2ZJ1 - chains A and C of the 4 polymer chains in the assembly; structure by X-ray diffraction, 2.01 A resolution.

[Chain A (and C)]
Molecule: Adenosylhomocysteinase
Organism: Mycobacterium tuberculosis
Notes: EC 3.3.1.1; chain C of this document is another copy of the same molecule, construct and numbering; everything in this record applies to it too
UniProtKB: P60176 (SAHH_MYCTU); residue numbers follow UniProt; this construct covers 2-495
Amino-acid sequence (495 residues; each row starts with the number of its first residue):
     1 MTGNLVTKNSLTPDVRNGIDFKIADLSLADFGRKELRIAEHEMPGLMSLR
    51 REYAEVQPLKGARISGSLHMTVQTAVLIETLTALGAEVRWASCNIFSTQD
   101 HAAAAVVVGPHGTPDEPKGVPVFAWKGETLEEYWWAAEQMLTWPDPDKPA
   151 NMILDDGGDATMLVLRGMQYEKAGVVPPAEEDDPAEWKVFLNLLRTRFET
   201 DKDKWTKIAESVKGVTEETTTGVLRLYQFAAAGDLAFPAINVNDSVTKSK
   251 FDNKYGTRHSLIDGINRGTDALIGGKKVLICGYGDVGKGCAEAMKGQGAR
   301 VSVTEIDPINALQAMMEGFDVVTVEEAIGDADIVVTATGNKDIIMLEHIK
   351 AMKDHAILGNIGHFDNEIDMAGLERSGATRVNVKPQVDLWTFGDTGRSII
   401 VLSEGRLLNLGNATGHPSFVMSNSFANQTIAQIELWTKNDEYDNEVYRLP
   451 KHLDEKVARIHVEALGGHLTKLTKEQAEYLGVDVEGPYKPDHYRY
Not modelled in the structure: 1-10
Sequence notes: expression tag (1)
Residues lining bound ligands:
  - 3'-keto-aristeromycin (ARJ; (2S,3R,5R)-3-(6-amino-9H-purin-9-yl)-2-hydroxy-5-(hydroxymethyl)cyclopentanone): Leu-68, His-69, Thr-71, Gln-73, Thr-74, Asp-156, Glu-218, Thr-219, Lys-248, Asp-252, His-363, Leu-407, Asn-409, Leu-410, Thr-414, Gly-415, His-416, Met-421, Phe-425
  - NAD (nicotinamide-adenine-dinucleotide), molecule 1: Thr-219, Thr-220, Thr-221, Lys-248, Asp-252, Asn-253, Thr-257, Gly-282, Tyr-283, Gly-284, Asp-285, Val-286, Gly-287, Thr-304, Glu-305, Ile-306, Asp-307, Asn-310, Ala-337, Thr-338, Gly-339, Asn-340, Ile-343, Ile-361, Gly-362, His-363, Glu-367, Leu-407, Asn-409, Leu-410, His-416
  - NAD, molecule 2: Thr-470, Leu-472, Gln-476, Leu-480, Lys-489, Tyr-493

[How chain A and chain C interact]
Pairs across the interface (61; chain A residue first):
  Phe-31(A) / Val-383(C)
  Phe-31(A) / Lys-384(C)
  Lys-34(A) / Asn-382(C)  hydrogen bond (side chain-backbone)
  Glu-35(A) / Lys-384(C)  salt bridge
  His-41(A) / Asp-354(C)  salt bridge
  His-41(A) / His-355(C)  hydrogen bond
  Glu-42(A) / Lys-276(C)  salt bridge
  Arg-258(A) / Gly-274(C)
  Arg-258(A) / Gln-297(C)  hydrogen bond (backbone-side chain)
  Arg-258(A) / Gly-298(C)
  His-259(A) / Asn-266(C)  hydrogen bond
  His-259(A) / Ala-271(C)  hydrogen bond (side chain-backbone)
  His-259(A) / Leu-272(C)
  His-259(A) / Ile-273(C)
  His-259(A) / Gln-297(C)
  Ile-262(A) / Ile-262(C)  hydrophobic
  Ile-262(A) / Asn-266(C)
  Ile-262(A) / Gln-297(C)
  Asp-263(A) / Asn-266(C)
  Asp-263(A) / Asp-270(C)
  Asn-266(A) / His-259(C)  hydrogen bond
  Asn-266(A) / Asp-263(C)
  Asn-266(A) / Arg-267(C)  hydrogen bond (backbone-side chain)
  Arg-267(A) / Asn-266(C)  hydrogen bond (side chain-backbone)
  Arg-267(A) / Arg-267(C)
  Arg-267(A) / Asp-270(C)  salt bridge
  Asp-270(A) / Asp-263(C)
  Asp-270(A) / Arg-267(C)  salt bridge
  Asp-270(A) / Thr-414(C)  hydrogen bond
  Asp-270(A) / Pro-417(C)
  Ala-271(A) / His-259(C)  hydrogen bond (backbone-side chain)
  Leu-272(A) / Pro-417(C)
  Leu-272(A) / Phe-419(C)  hydrophobic
  Leu-272(A) / Val-420(C)  hydrophobic
  Gly-274(A) / Arg-258(C)
  Gly-275(A) / Leu-465(C)
  Lys-276(A) / Glu-42(C)  salt bridge
  Lys-276(A) / Leu-465(C)
  Gln-297(A) / Arg-258(C)  hydrogen bond (side chain-backbone)
  Gln-297(A) / His-259(C)
  Gln-297(A) / Ile-262(C)
  Gly-298(A) / Arg-258(C)
  Arg-300(A) / Leu-465(C)  hydrogen bond (side chain-backbone)
  Asp-354(A) / His-41(C)  salt bridge
  His-355(A) / Ile-38(C)
  His-355(A) / His-41(C)  hydrogen bond
  Val-381(A) / Lys-34(C)
  Asn-382(A) / Lys-34(C)  hydrogen bond (backbone-side chain)
  Val-383(A) / Phe-31(C)
  Val-383(A) / Lys-34(C)
  Val-383(A) / Ile-38(C)  hydrophobic
  Lys-384(A) / Phe-31(C)
  Lys-384(A) / Glu-35(C)  salt bridge
  Thr-414(A) / Asp-270(C)  hydrogen bond
  Pro-417(A) / Asp-270(C)
  Pro-417(A) / Leu-272(C)
  Phe-419(A) / Leu-272(C)  hydrophobic
  Val-420(A) / Leu-272(C)  hydrophobic
  Leu-465(A) / Gly-275(C)
  Leu-465(A) / Lys-276(C)
  Leu-465(A) / Arg-300(C)  hydrogen bond (backbone-side chain)
Also at the interface, not in a pair above, chain A (38 interface residues in all): Ile-38, Ile-273, Glu-292, Ala-293, Gly-296, Ile-400, Ser-418
Also at the interface, not in a pair above, chain C (37 interface residues in all): Ala-293, Gly-296, Val-381, Ile-400, Ser-418

[Summary]
38 residues of chain A face 37 of chain C across their interface; the contacts include 16 hydrogen bonds and 8
salt bridges. Polar pairs include Glu-35(A)/Lys-384(C), His-41(A)/Asp-354(C) and Glu-42(A)/Lys-276(C). Chain A
binds 3'-keto-aristeromycin and NAD.
Chain A and chain C are both Adenosylhomocysteinase (Mycobacterium tuberculosis); the structure, Crystal
structure of Mycobacterium tuberculosis S-adenosyl-L-homocysteine hydrolase in ternary complex with NAD and
3'-keto-aristeromycin, was determined by X-ray diffraction (same publication as 2ZIZ, 2ZJ0, 3CE6 and 3DHY).
